Entry 7FIN (electron microscopy, 3.10 A resolution); this record covers chains R and B of the 6 polymer chains in the assembly.

# Chain R
Name: Gastric inhibitory polypeptide receptor, human glucose-dependent insulinotropic polypeptide receptor
Organism: Homo sapiens
UniProtKB: P48546 (GIPR_HUMAN); residues 22-421 carry their UniProt numbers (400 of 573 residues fall inside the UniProt entry; the rest is not from it)
Amino-acid sequence (573 residues; numbered 22 to 594; the number before each row is that of its first residue):
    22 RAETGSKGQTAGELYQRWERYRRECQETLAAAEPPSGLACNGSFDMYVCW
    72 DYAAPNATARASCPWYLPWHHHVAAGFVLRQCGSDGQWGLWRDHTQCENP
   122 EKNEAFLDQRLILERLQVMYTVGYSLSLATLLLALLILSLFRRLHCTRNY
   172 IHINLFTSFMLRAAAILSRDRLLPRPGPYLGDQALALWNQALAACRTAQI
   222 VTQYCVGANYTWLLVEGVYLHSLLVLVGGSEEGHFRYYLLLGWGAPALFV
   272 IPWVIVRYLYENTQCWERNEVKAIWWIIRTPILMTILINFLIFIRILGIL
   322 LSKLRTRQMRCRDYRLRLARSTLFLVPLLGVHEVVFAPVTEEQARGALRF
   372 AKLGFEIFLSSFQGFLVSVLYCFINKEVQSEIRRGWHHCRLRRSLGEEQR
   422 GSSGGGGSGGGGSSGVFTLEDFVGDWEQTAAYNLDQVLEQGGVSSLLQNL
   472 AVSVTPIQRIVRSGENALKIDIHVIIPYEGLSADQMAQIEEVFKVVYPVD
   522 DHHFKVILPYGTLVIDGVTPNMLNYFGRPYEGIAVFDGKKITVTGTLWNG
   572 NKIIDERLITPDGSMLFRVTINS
Disordered / not traced: 22-29, 54-59, 416-594
Sequence notes: engineered mutation Phe345 (Thr in P48546)
Disulfide bonds: Cys46-Cys70, Cys61-Cys103, Cys84-Cys118, Cys216-Cys286
Reported in the primary citation:
  - mutagenesis - T345F: unchanged signaling

# Chain B
Name: Guanine nucleotide-binding protein G(I)/G(S)/G(T) subunit beta-1
Organism: Rattus norvegicus
UniProtKB: P54311 (GBB1_RAT); residue numbers follow UniProt; this construct covers 2-340
Amino-acid sequence (371 residues; each row starts with the number of its first residue; numbers below 1 keep their minus sign (Met-4 is residue -4)):
    -4 MGSLLQSELDQLRQEAEQLKNQIRDARKACADATLSQITNNIDPVGRIQM
    46 RTRRTLRGHLAKIYAMHWGTDSRLLVSASQDGKLIIWDSYTTNKVHAIPL
    96 RSSWVMTCAYAPSGNYVACGGLDNICSIYNLKTREGNVRVSRELAGHTGY
   146 LSCCRFLDDNQIVTSSGDTTCALWDIETGQQTTTFTGHTGDVMSLSLAPD
   196 TRLFVSGACDASAKLWDVREGMCRQTFTGHESDINAICFFPNGNAFATGS
   246 DDATCRLFDLRADQELMTYSHDNIICGITSVSFSKSGRLLLAGYDDFNCN
   296 VWDALKADRAGVLAGHDNRVSCLGVTDDGMAVATGSWDSFLKIWNGSSGG
   346 GGSGGGGSSGVSGWRLFKKIS
Disordered / not traced: -4 to 2, 344-366
Sequence notes: initiating methionine (-4); expression tag (-3 to 1, 341-366)

# Interface between chain R and chain B
Residue-residue contacts - 5 pairs, chain R then chain B:
  Arg163(R) with Arg52(B)
  Arg164(R) with Asp312(B), salt bridge
  Arg405(R) with Asp312(B), salt bridge
  His409(R) with Ala309(B)
  Ser415(R) with Arg42(B), hydrogen bond (backbone-side chain)
Also at the interface, not in a pair above, chain R (6 interface residues in all): Leu412
Also at the interface, not in a pair above, chain B (5 interface residues in all): Val307

# Overview
Chain R and chain B form an interface of 6 and 5 residues respectively, with 1 hydrogen bond and 2 salt
bridges. Among the polar pairs are Arg164(R)-Asp312(B), Arg405(R)-Asp312(B) and Ser415(R)-Arg42(B). From the
paper: T345F of chain R leaves signaling unchanged.
Here chain R is Gastric inhibitory polypeptide receptor, human glucose-dependent insulinotropic polypeptide
receptor (Homo sapiens) and chain B is Guanine nucleotide-binding protein G(I)/G(S)/G(T) subunit beta-1
(Rattus norvegicus). Entry 7FIN (Cryo-EM structure of the GIPR/GLP-1R/GCGR triagonist peptide 20-bound human
GIPR-Gs complex) was determined by electron microscopy, deposited together with 7FIM, 7FIY, 7V35, 7VAB, 7VBH
and 7VBI.
